Entry 2CYB (X-ray diffraction, 1.80 A resolution); this record covers chains A and B.

# Chain A (and B)
Name: Tyrosyl-tRNA synthetase
From: Archaeoglobus fulgidus
Notes: EC 6.1.1.1; chain B of this document is another copy of the same molecule, construct and numbering; everything in this record applies to it too
UniProtKB: O29482 (SYY_ARCFU); numbering as in UniProt (aligned over 1-323)
Chain sequence (323 residues; row label = number of the first residue in the row):
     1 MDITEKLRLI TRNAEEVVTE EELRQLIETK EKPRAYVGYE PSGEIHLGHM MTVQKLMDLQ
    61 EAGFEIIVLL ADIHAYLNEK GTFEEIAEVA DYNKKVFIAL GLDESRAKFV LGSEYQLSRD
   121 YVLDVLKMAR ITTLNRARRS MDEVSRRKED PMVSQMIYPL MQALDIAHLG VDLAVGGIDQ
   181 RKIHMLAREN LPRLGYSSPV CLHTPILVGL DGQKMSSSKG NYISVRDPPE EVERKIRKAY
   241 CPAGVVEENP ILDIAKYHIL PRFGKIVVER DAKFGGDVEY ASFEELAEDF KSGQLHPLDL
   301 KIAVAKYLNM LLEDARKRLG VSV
Unresolved in the structure: 1, 321-323 (chain B: 273-275, 321-323)
Swiss-Prot annotation at these positions:
  - motif: P41 to H49 ('HIGH' region), K214 to S218 ('KMSKS' region)
  - binding site (L-tyrosine): Y36, Y158, Q162, D165, Q180
  - binding site (ATP): S217
Residues lining bound ligands: tyrosine (TYR): Y36, G38, Y39, E40, L69, A71, H74, V144, Y158, Q162, D165, Q180

# Interface between chain A and chain B
Contacting residue pairs - 58 pairs, chain A then chain B:
  I73(A) - L126(B)  hydrophobic
  Y76(A) - L126(B)
  Y76(A) - K127(B)
  Y76(A) - R130(B)
  L77(A) - L126(B)  hydrophobic
  E79(A) - R130(B)  salt bridge
  F83(A) - L123(B)  hydrophobic
  F83(A) - K127(B)
  L117(A) - R119(B)
  L117(A) - V122(B)  hydrophobic
  L117(A) - L123(B)  hydrophobic
  R119(A) - L117(B)
  V122(A) - L117(B)  hydrophobic
  V122(A) - V122(B)  hydrophobic
  L123(A) - F83(B)  hydrophobic
  L126(A) - I73(B)  hydrophobic
  L126(A) - Y76(B)
  L126(A) - L117(B)  hydrophobic
  K127(A) - Y76(B)
  A129(A) - M152(B)
  A129(A) - V153(B)  hydrogen bond (backbone-backbone)
  A129(A) - S154(B)  hydrogen bond (backbone-backbone)
  A129(A) - I157(B)  hydrophobic
  R130(A) - Y76(B)
  R130(A) - E79(B)  salt bridge
  R130(A) - M152(B)
  R130(A) - S154(B)
  I131(A) - M152(B)
  T132(A) - M152(B)
  T132(A) - V153(B)  hydrogen bond (backbone-backbone)
  T133(A) - D150(B)
  T133(A) - P151(B)
  T133(A) - M152(B)
  T133(A) - V153(B)
  L134(A) - L134(B)  hydrophobic
  L134(A) - P151(B)  hydrogen bond (backbone-backbone)
  L134(A) - V153(B)
  L134(A) - M156(B)  hydrophobic
  A137(A) - V153(B)  hydrophobic
  P151(A) - T133(B)
  P151(A) - L134(B)  hydrogen bond (backbone-backbone)
  M152(A) - A129(B)
  M152(A) - R130(B)
  M152(A) - I131(B)
  M152(A) - T132(B)
  M152(A) - T133(B)
  V153(A) - A129(B)  hydrogen bond (backbone-backbone)
  V153(A) - T132(B)  hydrogen bond (backbone-backbone)
  V153(A) - T133(B)
  V153(A) - L134(B)
  V153(A) - A137(B)  hydrophobic
  V153(A) - M156(B)
  V153(A) - L160(B)  hydrophobic
  S154(A) - A129(B)  hydrogen bond (backbone-backbone)
  S154(A) - R130(B)
  M156(A) - V153(B)
  I157(A) - A129(B)  hydrophobic
  L160(A) - V153(B)  hydrophobic
Also at the interface, not in a pair above, chain A (27 interface residues in all): N135, R138
Also at the interface, not in a pair above, chain B (27 interface residues in all): L77, R138

# Overview
The chain A/chain B interface involves 27 residues from each chain, with 8 hydrogen bonds and 2 salt bridges.
Polar contacts include E79(A)-R130(B), A129(A)-V153(B) and A129(A)-S154(B). Chain A binds tyrosine. UniProt
lists 5 L-tyrosine-binding residues and ATP-binding residue S217(A) on chain A.
Chain A and chain B are both Tyrosyl-tRNA synthetase (Archaeoglobus fulgidus); the structure, Crystal
structure of Tyrosyl-tRNA Synthetase complexed with L-tyrosine from Archaeoglobus fulgidus, was determined by
X-ray diffraction together with 2CYA and 2CYC from the same study.
